PDB entry 4YS3 | X-ray diffraction, 3.00 A resolution | chains C and J of the 10 polymer chains in the assembly

[Chain C]
Molecule: Histone H2A
Source organism: Xenopus laevis
Reference sequence: Q6AZJ8 (Q6AZJ8_XENLA); residues 814-920 here correspond to UniProt positions 15-121 (UniProt number = residue number - 799)
Amino-acid sequence (107 residues; each row starts with the number of its first residue):
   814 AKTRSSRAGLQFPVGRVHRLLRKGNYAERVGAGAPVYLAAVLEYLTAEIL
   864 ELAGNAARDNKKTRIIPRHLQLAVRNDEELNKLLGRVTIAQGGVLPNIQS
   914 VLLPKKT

[Chain J]
Molecule: 147-nt DNA strand
Sequence (147 nucleotides; row label = number of the first residue in the row):
   148 ATCAATATCCACCTGCAGATACTACCAAAAGTGTATTTGGAAACTGCTCC
   198 ATCAAAAGGCATGTTCAGCTGGATTCCAGCTGAACATGCCTTTTGATGGA
   248 GCAGTTTCCAAATACACTTTTGGTAGTATCTGCAGGTGGATATTGAT

[How chain C and chain J interact]
Pairs across the interface - 15 pairs, chain C then chain J:
  Arg829(C) - DG269(J)  phosphate contact
  Arg829(C) - DG270(J)  salt bridge to the phosphate
  Arg835(C) - DT260(J)  salt bridge to the phosphate
  Glu841(C) - DT260(J)  phosphate contact
  Arg842(C) - DA259(J)  hydrogen bond to the sugar
  Arg842(C) - DT260(J)  phosphate contact
  Val843(C) - DT260(J)  hydrogen bond to the phosphate
  Gly844(C) - DA259(J)  phosphate contact
  Ala845(C) - DA259(J)  phosphate contact
  Lys875(C) - DC280(J)  phosphate contact
  Lys875(C) - DA281(J)  phosphate contact
  Thr876(C) - DG279(J)  sugar contact
  Thr876(C) - DC280(J)  hydrogen bond to the phosphate
  Arg877(C) - DG279(J)  hydrogen bond to the sugar
  Arg877(C) - DC280(J)  hydrogen bond to the phosphate
Other interface residues (no listed pair), chain C (11 interface residues in all): Lys874

[Overview]
Chain C and chain J form an interface of 11 and 7 residues respectively; the contacts include 5 hydrogen bonds
and 2 salt bridges. Polar contacts include Arg842(C)-DA259(J), Arg877(C)-DG279(J) and Val843(C)-DT260(J).
Here chain C is Histone H2A (Xenopus laevis) and chain J is a 147-nt DNA strand. Entry 4YS3 (Nucleosome
disassembly by RSC and SWI/SNF is enhanced by H3 acetylation near the nucleosome dyad axis) was determined by
X-ray diffraction together with 4XZQ and 4Z66 from the same study.
